6TL7 - chains A and B; structure by X-ray diffraction, 1.11 A resolution.

[Chain A (and B)]
Molecule: Oxidized low-density lipoprotein receptor 1
Source organism: Homo sapiens
Notes: chain B of this document is another copy of the same molecule, construct and numbering; everything in this record applies to it too
UniProtKB: P78380 (OLR1_HUMAN); numbering as in UniProt (aligned over 143-273)
Chain sequence (135 residues; each row starts with the number of its first residue):
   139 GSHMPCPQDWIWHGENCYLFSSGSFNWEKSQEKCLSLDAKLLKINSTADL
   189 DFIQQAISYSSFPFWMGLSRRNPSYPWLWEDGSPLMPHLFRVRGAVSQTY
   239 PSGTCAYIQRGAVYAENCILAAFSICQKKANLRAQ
Disordered / not traced: 139
Sequence notes: expression tag (139-142)
Curated features (UniProtKB/Swiss-Prot):
  - site: Asn-183 (Not glycosylated)
Disulfide bonds: Cys-144/Cys-155, Cys-172/Cys-264, Cys-243/Cys-256
Bound ions: Ni2+: Ser-140, His-141
From the paper describing this entry:
  - self-association interface (contacts with another copy of this molecule): Trp-150, His-151, Phe-158, Phe-190, Tyr-197, Phe-200, Phe-202, Phe-261

[Interface between chain A and chain B]
Residue-residue contacts - 54 pairs, chain A then chain B:
  Ser-140(A) / His-141(B)
  Ser-140(A) / Met-142(B)
  His-141(A) / His-141(B)
  His-141(A) / Met-142(B)
  His-141(A) / Pro-143(B)
  His-141(A) / Ala-272(B)
  His-141(A) / Gln-273(B)  hydrogen bond (backbone-side chain)
  Met-142(A) / Trp-150(B)  hydrophobic
  Met-142(A) / Gln-273(B)
  Pro-143(A) / Met-142(B)
  Cys-144(A) / Trp-150(B)
  Pro-145(A) / Trp-150(B)
  Gln-146(A) / Trp-150(B)
  Gln-146(A) / His-151(B)
  Gln-146(A) / Gly-152(B)  hydrogen bond (side chain-backbone)
  Asp-147(A) / Ile-149(B)
  Asp-147(A) / Trp-150(B)  hydrogen bond (backbone-backbone)
  Asp-147(A) / His-151(B)  salt bridge
  Asp-147(A) / Phe-190(B)
  Trp-148(A) / Trp-148(B)
  Trp-148(A) / Ile-149(B)
  Trp-148(A) / Trp-150(B)
  Ile-149(A) / Asp-147(B)
  Ile-149(A) / Trp-148(B)
  Ile-149(A) / Ile-149(B)  hydrophobic
  Trp-150(A) / Met-142(B)  hydrophobic
  Trp-150(A) / Cys-144(B)
  Trp-150(A) / Gln-146(B)
  Trp-150(A) / Asp-147(B)  hydrogen bond (backbone-backbone)
  His-151(A) / Gln-146(B)
  His-151(A) / Asp-147(B)  salt bridge
  Gly-152(A) / Gln-146(B)  hydrogen bond (backbone-side chain)
  Phe-158(A) / Tyr-197(B)  hydrogen bond (backbone-side chain)
  Ser-159(A) / Tyr-197(B)  hydrogen bond (backbone-side chain)
  Ser-160(A) / Gln-193(B)  hydrogen bond
  Ser-160(A) / Tyr-197(B)
  Phe-190(A) / Asp-147(B)
  Ser-196(A) / Ser-159(B)
  Ser-196(A) / Ser-160(B)
  Ser-196(A) / Phe-200(B)
  Ser-196(A) / Phe-261(B)
  Tyr-197(A) / Phe-158(B)  hydrophobic
  Tyr-197(A) / Ala-194(B)
  Tyr-197(A) / Tyr-197(B)
  Tyr-197(A) / Ser-198(B)  hydrogen bond (backbone-side chain)
  Tyr-197(A) / Phe-200(B)
  Tyr-197(A) / Phe-202(B)
  Tyr-197(A) / Phe-261(B)  hydrophobic
  Ser-198(A) / Tyr-197(B)  hydrogen bond (side chain-backbone)
  Ser-198(A) / Phe-200(B)
  Ser-199(A) / Phe-200(B)
  Phe-200(A) / Tyr-197(B)
  Arg-248(A) / Phe-200(B)
  Phe-261(A) / Tyr-197(B)  hydrophobic
Also at the interface, not in a pair above, chain A (25 interface residues in all): Phe-202
Also at the interface, not in a pair above, chain B (28 interface residues in all): Pro-145, Ser-196, Ser-199, Arg-248

[Summary]
Chain A and chain B form an interface of 25 and 28 residues respectively; the contacts include 10 hydrogen
bonds and 2 salt bridges. Polar contacts include Asp-147(A)/His-151(B), His-141(A)/Gln-273(B) and
Gln-146(A)/Gly-152(B). Ser-140(A) and His-141(A) form the Ni2+ site. From the paper: a self-association
interface involving Trp-150(A), His-151(A) and Phe-158(A) among others.
Both chains are Oxidized low-density lipoprotein receptor 1 (Homo sapiens). Entry 6TL7 (Crystal structure of
lectin-like ox-ldl receptor 1 (P212121)) was determined by X-ray diffraction, deposited together with 6TL9 and
6TLA.
